Entry 8TLD (electron microscopy, 3.60 A resolution); this record covers chains C and D of the 5 polymer chains in the assembly.

== Chain C (and D) ==
Protein: Interleukin-5
Source organism: Homo sapiens
Notes: chain D of this document is another copy of the same molecule, construct and numbering; everything in this record applies to it too
Reference sequence: P05113 (IL5_HUMAN); residues 21-135 here correspond to UniProt positions 20-134 (UniProt number = residue number - 1)
Amino-acid sequence (146 residues; row label = number of the first residue in the row):
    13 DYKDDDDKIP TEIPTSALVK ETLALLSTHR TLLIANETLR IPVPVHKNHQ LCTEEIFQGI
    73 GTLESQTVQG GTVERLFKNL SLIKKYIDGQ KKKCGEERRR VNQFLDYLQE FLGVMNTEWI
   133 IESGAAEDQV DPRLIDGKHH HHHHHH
Not modelled in the structure: 13-24, 132-158 (chain D: 13-23, 133-158)
Construct notes: expression tag (13-20, 136-158)
Curated features (UniProtKB/Swiss-Prot):
  - site: Asn91 (Not glycosylated)
  - glycosylation: Thr23 (O-linked (GalNAc...) threonine), Asn48 (N-linked (GlcNAc...) asparagine)
Covalently attached groups: N-acetylglucosamine (NAG) linked to Asn48

== Interface between chain C and chain D ==
Inter-chain disulfides: Cys64(C)-Cys106(D), Cys106(C)-Cys64(D)
Residue-residue contacts (119; chain C residue first):
  Thr27(C) - Ile132(D)
  Val31(C) - Leu124(D)  hydrophobic
  Val31(C) - Met127(D)  hydrophobic
  Lys32(C) - Asn128(D)  hydrogen bond
  Leu35(C) - Gln121(D)
  Leu35(C) - Leu124(D)  hydrophobic
  Leu35(C) - Gly125(D)
  Leu38(C) - Leu117(D)
  Leu38(C) - Leu120(D)  hydrophobic
  Leu38(C) - Gln121(D)
  Arg42(C) - Asn114(D)  hydrogen bond (side chain-backbone)
  Arg42(C) - Leu117(D)
  Arg42(C) - Asp118(D)  salt bridge
  Arg42(C) - Gln121(D)  hydrogen bond
  Leu45(C) - Val113(D)
  Leu45(C) - Leu117(D)  hydrophobic
  Ile46(C) - Val113(D)  hydrophobic
  Ile46(C) - Leu117(D)  hydrophobic
  Glu49(C) - Arg112(D)
  Leu51(C) - Val113(D)  hydrophobic
  Arg52(C) - Arg110(D)
  Arg52(C) - Arg111(D)
  Arg52(C) - Arg112(D)
  Ile53(C) - Arg110(D)
  Ile53(C) - Arg111(D)  hydrogen bond (backbone-backbone)
  Ile53(C) - Phe116(D)  hydrophobic
  Pro54(C) - Glu109(D)
  Pro54(C) - Arg110(D)
  Pro54(C) - Phe116(D)
  Val55(C) - Cys106(D)
  Val55(C) - Glu109(D)  hydrogen bond (backbone-backbone)
  Val55(C) - Arg111(D)
  Val55(C) - Phe116(D)  hydrophobic
  Val55(C) - Tyr119(D)  hydrophobic
  Pro56(C) - Lys105(D)
  Pro56(C) - Cys106(D)
  Pro56(C) - Tyr119(D)
  Val57(C) - Lys105(D)  hydrogen bond (backbone-backbone)
  Val57(C) - Glu109(D)
  His58(C) - Gln102(D)
  His58(C) - Cys106(D)
  His58(C) - Tyr119(D)  hydrogen bond (backbone-side chain)
  Lys59(C) - Glu122(D)  salt bridge
  His61(C) - Tyr119(D)
  His61(C) - Glu122(D)  salt bridge
  His61(C) - Phe123(D)
  His61(C) - Val126(D)
  Gln62(C) - Gln62(D)
  Gln62(C) - Leu63(D)
  Gln62(C) - Glu130(D)  hydrogen bond
  Gln62(C) - Trp131(D)
  Leu63(C) - Gln62(D)
  Leu63(C) - Gln102(D)
  Leu63(C) - Lys103(D)
  Cys64(C) - Cys106(D)  disulfide
  Thr65(C) - Leu63(D)
  Thr65(C) - Phe123(D)
  Glu67(C) - Cys106(D)
  Ile68(C) - Phe116(D)
  Ile68(C) - Leu120(D)  hydrophobic
  Ile68(C) - Phe123(D)  hydrophobic
  Ile72(C) - Leu120(D)  hydrophobic
  Tyr98(C) - Trp131(D)  hydrophobic
  Ile99(C) - Trp131(D)  hydrophobic
  Gln102(C) - His58(D)
  Gln102(C) - Trp131(D)
  Lys103(C) - Leu63(D)  hydrogen bond (side chain-backbone)
  Lys103(C) - Glu67(D)
  Lys105(C) - Pro56(D)
  Cys106(C) - Val55(D)
  Cys106(C) - Pro56(D)
  Cys106(C) - His58(D)
  Cys106(C) - Leu63(D)
  Cys106(C) - Cys64(D)  disulfide
  Cys106(C) - Glu67(D)
  Gly107(C) - Glu67(D)
  Glu109(C) - Pro54(D)
  Glu109(C) - Val55(D)
  Glu109(C) - Val57(D)
  Arg110(C) - Arg52(D)
  Arg111(C) - Arg52(D)
  Arg111(C) - Ile53(D)
  Arg111(C) - Val55(D)
  Arg112(C) - Ile46(D)
  Arg112(C) - Asn48(D)  hydrogen bond (side chain-backbone)
  Arg112(C) - Glu49(D)  salt bridge
  Val113(C) - Ile46(D)  hydrophobic
  Val113(C) - Leu51(D)
  Asn114(C) - Ile46(D)
  Phe116(C) - Ile53(D)  hydrophobic
  Phe116(C) - Pro54(D)
  Phe116(C) - Val55(D)  hydrophobic
  Phe116(C) - Ile68(D)
  Phe116(C) - Gly71(D)
  Phe116(C) - Ile72(D)
  Leu117(C) - Leu45(D)  hydrophobic
  Leu117(C) - Ile46(D)  hydrophobic
  Asp118(C) - Arg42(D)  salt bridge
  Tyr119(C) - Pro56(D)
  Tyr119(C) - His61(D)
  Tyr119(C) - Cys64(D)
  Tyr119(C) - Ile68(D)  hydrophobic
  Leu120(C) - Leu38(D)  hydrophobic
  Leu120(C) - Ile72(D)  hydrophobic
  Gln121(C) - Leu35(D)
  Gln121(C) - Arg42(D)
  Phe123(C) - Ile68(D)  hydrophobic
  Phe123(C) - Ile99(D)  hydrophobic
  Leu124(C) - Val31(D)
  Leu124(C) - Thr34(D)
  Leu124(C) - Ile95(D)  hydrophobic
  Met127(C) - Val31(D)  hydrophobic
  Met127(C) - Ile95(D)  hydrophobic
  Met127(C) - Ile99(D)  hydrophobic
  Asn128(C) - Ser28(D)  hydrogen bond (side chain-backbone)
  Asn128(C) - Val31(D)
  Asn128(C) - Lys32(D)  hydrogen bond
  Trp131(C) - Gln62(D)
  Trp131(C) - Tyr98(D)  hydrophobic
Other interface residues (no listed pair), chain C (57 interface residues in all): Asn60, Gly71, Leu75, Ile95, Glu108, Glu122, Gly125
Other interface residues (no listed pair), chain D (63 interface residues in all): Asn60, Thr65, Phe69, Leu75, Leu92, Gly107, Glu108

== In short ==
57 residues of chain C face 63 of chain D across their interface, with 2 disulfide bonds, 12 hydrogen bonds
and 5 salt bridges. Among the polar pairs are Arg42(C)-Asp118(D), Lys59(C)-Glu122(D) and His61(C)-Glu122(D).
Covalently linked N-acetylglucosamine: at Asn48(C).
Chain C and chain D are both Interleukin-5 (Homo sapiens); the structure, Structure of the IL-5 Signaling
Complex, was determined by electron microscopy.
